8ISS - chains A and C of the 5 polymer chains in the assembly; structure by electron microscopy, 3.19 A resolution.

# Chain A
Name: tRNA-splicing endonuclease subunit Sen15
Organism: Homo sapiens
UniProt: Q8WW01 (SEN15_HUMAN); residue numbers follow UniProt; this construct covers 1-171
Amino-acid sequence (180 residues; numbered -8 to 171; the number before each row is that of its first residue; numbers below 1 keep their minus sign (Met-8 is residue -8)):
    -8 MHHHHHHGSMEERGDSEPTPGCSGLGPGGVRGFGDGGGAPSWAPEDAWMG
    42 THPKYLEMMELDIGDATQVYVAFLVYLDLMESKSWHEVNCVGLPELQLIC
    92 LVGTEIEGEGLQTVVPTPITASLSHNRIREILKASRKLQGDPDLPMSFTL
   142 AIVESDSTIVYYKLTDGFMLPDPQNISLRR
Not modelled in the structure: -8 to 42, 163-171
Construct notes: initiating methionine (-8); expression tag (-7 to 0)
Swiss-Prot annotation at these positions:
  - modified residue (Phosphoserine): Ser7, Ser168
  - natural variant: Trp76 (W76G: In PCH2F), His116 (H116Y: In PCH2F), Tyr152 (Y152C: In PCH2F)

# Chain C
Name: tRNA-splicing endonuclease subunit Sen34
Organism: Homo sapiens
Notes: EC 4.6.1.16
UniProt: Q9BSV6 (SEN34_HUMAN); numbering as in UniProt (aligned over 1-310)
Amino-acid sequence (310 residues; each row starts with the number of its first residue):
     1 MLVVEVANGRSLVWGAEAVQALRERLGVGGRTVGALPRGPRQNSRLGLPL
    51 LLMPEEARLLAEIGAVTLVSAPRPDSRHHSLALTSFKRQQEESFQEQSAL
   101 AAEARETRRQELLEKITEGQAAKKQKLEQASGASSSQEAGSSQAAKEDET
   151 SDGQASGEQEEAGPSSSQAGPSNGVAPLPRSALLVQLATARPRPVKARPL
   201 DWRVQSKDWPHAGRPAHELRYSIYRDLWERGFFLSAAGKFGGDFLVYPGD
   251 PLRFHAHYIAQCWAPEDTIPLQDLVAAGRLGTSVRKTLLLCSPQPDGKVV
   301 YTSLQWASLQ
Not modelled in the structure: 127-178, 310
Swiss-Prot annotation at these positions:
  - active site: Tyr247, His255, Lys286
  - natural variant: Arg58 (R58W: In PCH2C)
What the authors report for this chain:
  - binding site for the 88-nt RNA strand: Gly30, Arg31, Arg41, Lys239, His255, Arg279, Arg285, Trp306
  - catalytic residues: Tyr247, His255, Lys286

# Chain A / chain C interface
Pairs across the interface - 55 pairs, chain A then chain C:
  Lys74(A) - Leu309(C)
  Thr108(A) - Leu271(C)
  Pro109(A) - Leu271(C)
  Ile110(A) - Leu271(C)
  Ala112(A) - Leu271(C)
  Ser113(A) - Thr268(C)
  Leu114(A) - Ile269(C)
  Ser115(A) - Pro265(C)
  Ser115(A) - Asp267(C)
  His116(A) - Pro265(C)  hydrogen bond (backbone-backbone)
  His116(A) - Leu290(C)
  His116(A) - Ser292(C)  hydrogen bond
  His116(A) - Val300(C)
  His116(A) - Thr302(C)  hydrogen bond
  Asn117(A) - Pro265(C)
  Asn117(A) - Gln294(C)  hydrogen bond
  Ile119(A) - Thr302(C)
  Arg120(A) - Val300(C)
  Arg120(A) - Tyr301(C)  hydrogen bond (side chain-backbone)
  Arg120(A) - Thr302(C)  hydrogen bond
  Ile143(A) - Val275(C)  hydrophobic
  Tyr152(A) - Trp306(C)
  Tyr152(A) - Ala307(C)  hydrogen bond (backbone-backbone)
  Tyr153(A) - Val275(C)
  Tyr153(A) - Leu304(C)  hydrophobic
  Tyr153(A) - Gln305(C)
  Tyr153(A) - Trp306(C)
  Lys154(A) - Ser303(C)
  Lys154(A) - Leu304(C)
  Lys154(A) - Gln305(C)  hydrogen bond (backbone-backbone)
  Leu155(A) - Leu290(C)  hydrophobic
  Leu155(A) - Thr302(C)
  Leu155(A) - Ser303(C)
  Leu155(A) - Leu304(C)  hydrophobic
  Thr156(A) - Thr302(C)
  Thr156(A) - Ser303(C)  hydrogen bond (backbone-backbone)
  Gly158(A) - Leu289(C)
  Gly158(A) - Tyr301(C)
  Gly158(A) - Ser303(C)  hydrogen bond (backbone-side chain)
  Phe159(A) - Arg230(C)
  Phe159(A) - Phe232(C)  hydrophobic
  Phe159(A) - Tyr258(C)
  Phe159(A) - Leu289(C)  hydrophobic
  Phe159(A) - Tyr301(C)  hydrophobic
  Phe159(A) - Ser303(C)  hydrogen bond (backbone-side chain)
  Met160(A) - Tyr258(C)
  Met160(A) - Thr287(C)  hydrogen bond (backbone-side chain)
  Met160(A) - Ser303(C)  hydrogen bond (backbone-side chain)
  Met160(A) - Gln305(C)
  Leu161(A) - His257(C)
  Leu161(A) - Tyr258(C)
  Leu161(A) - Thr287(C)
  Pro162(A) - His257(C)
  Pro162(A) - Arg285(C)
  Pro162(A) - Thr287(C)
Also at the interface, not in a pair above, chain A (30 interface residues in all): Leu70, Trp76, Glu96, Leu123, Leu141, Val151, Asp157
Also at the interface, not in a pair above, chain C (32 interface residues in all): Leu227, Glu266, Gln272, Leu274, Arg279, Lys286, Cys291

# In short
Chain A and chain C form an interface of 30 and 32 residues respectively; the contacts include 13 hydrogen
bonds. Polar pairs include His116(A)-Ser292(C), His116(A)-Thr302(C) and Asn117(A)-Gln294(C). From the paper:
catalytic residues Tyr247(C), His255(C) and Lys286(C); a binding site for the 88-nt RNA strand at Gly30(C),
Arg31(C) and Arg41(C) among others.
Here chain A is tRNA-splicing endonuclease subunit Sen15 and chain C is tRNA-splicing endonuclease subunit
Sen34, both from Homo sapiens. Entry 8ISS (Cryo-EM structure of wild-type human tRNA Splicing Endonuclease
Complex bound to pre-tRNA-ARG at 3.19 A resolution) was determined by electron microscopy.
